7PY6 - chains R and C of the 10 polymer chains in the assembly; structure by electron microscopy, 4.10 A resolution (low resolution: residue-level contacts below are approximate; hydrogen-bond / salt-bridge calls are withheld).

== Chain R ==
Molecule: 14-nt RNA strand
Sequence (14 nucleotides; row label = number of the first residue in the row):
     1 GAGUCCGCGG CGCG
Disordered / not traced: 1-3
Ion coordination: Mg2+: G14 (shared with 2 residues of chain D)

== Chain C ==
Protein: DNA-directed RNA polymerase subunit beta
Organism: Escherichia coli
Notes: EC 2.7.7.6
Reference sequence: P0A8V4 (RPOB_ECO57); residue numbers follow UniProt; this construct covers 1-1342
Chain sequence (1342 residues; numbered 1 to 1342; the number before each row is that of its first residue):
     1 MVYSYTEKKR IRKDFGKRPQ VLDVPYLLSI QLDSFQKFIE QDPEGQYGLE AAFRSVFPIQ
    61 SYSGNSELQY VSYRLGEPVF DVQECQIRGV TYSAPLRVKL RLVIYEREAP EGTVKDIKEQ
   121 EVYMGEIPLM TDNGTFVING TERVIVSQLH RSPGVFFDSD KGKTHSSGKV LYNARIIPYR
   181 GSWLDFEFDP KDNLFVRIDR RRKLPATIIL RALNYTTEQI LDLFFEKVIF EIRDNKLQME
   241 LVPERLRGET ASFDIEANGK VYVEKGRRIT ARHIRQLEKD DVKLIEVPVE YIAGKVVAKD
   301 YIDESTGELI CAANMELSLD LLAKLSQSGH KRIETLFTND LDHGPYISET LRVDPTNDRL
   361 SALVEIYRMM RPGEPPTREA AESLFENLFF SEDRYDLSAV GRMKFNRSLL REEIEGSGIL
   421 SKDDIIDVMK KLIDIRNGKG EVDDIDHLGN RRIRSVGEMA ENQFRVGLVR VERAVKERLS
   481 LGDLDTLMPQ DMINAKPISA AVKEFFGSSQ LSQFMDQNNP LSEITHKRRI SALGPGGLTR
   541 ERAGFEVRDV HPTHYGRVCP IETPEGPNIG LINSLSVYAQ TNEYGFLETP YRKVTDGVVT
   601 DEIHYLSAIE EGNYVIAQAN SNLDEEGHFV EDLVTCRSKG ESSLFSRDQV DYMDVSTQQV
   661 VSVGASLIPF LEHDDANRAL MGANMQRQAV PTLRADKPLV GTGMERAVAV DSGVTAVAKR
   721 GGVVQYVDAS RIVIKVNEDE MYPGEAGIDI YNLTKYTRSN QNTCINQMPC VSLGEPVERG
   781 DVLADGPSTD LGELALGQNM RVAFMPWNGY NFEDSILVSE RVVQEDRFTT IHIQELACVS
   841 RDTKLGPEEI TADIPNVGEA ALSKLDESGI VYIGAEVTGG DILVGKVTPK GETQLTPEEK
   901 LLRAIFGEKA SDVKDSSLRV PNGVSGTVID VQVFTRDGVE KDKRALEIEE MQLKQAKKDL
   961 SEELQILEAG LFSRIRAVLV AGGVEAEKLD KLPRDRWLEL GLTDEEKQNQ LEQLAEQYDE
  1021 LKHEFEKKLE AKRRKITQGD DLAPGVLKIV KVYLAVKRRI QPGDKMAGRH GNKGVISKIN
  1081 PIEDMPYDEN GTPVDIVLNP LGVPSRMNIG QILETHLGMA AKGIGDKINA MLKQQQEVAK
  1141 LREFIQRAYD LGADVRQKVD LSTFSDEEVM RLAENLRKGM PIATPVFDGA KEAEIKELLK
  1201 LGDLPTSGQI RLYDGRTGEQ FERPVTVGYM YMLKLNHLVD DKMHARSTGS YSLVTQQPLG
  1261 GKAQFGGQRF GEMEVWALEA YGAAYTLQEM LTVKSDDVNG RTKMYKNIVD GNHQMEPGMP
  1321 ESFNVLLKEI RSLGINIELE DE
Disordered / not traced: 1

== Chain R / chain C interface ==
Contacting residue pairs (22):
  U4(R) with Gln1264(C)
  C5(R) with Gln1264(C)
  C6(R) with Ser1252(C)
  G9(R) with Gln510(C)
  G10(R) with Gln510(C); Gln513(C); Arg540(C)
  C11(R) with Gln513(C); Arg540(C); Asn568(C)
  G12(R) with Pro564(C); Asn568(C); Arg687(C); Gln688(C)
  C13(R) with Glu565(C); Asn684(C); Gln688(C); Lys1065(C); His1237(C)
  G14(R) with Glu565(C); Lys1065(C); Lys1073(C)
Interface residues without a listed pair, chain C (18 interface residues in all): Arg529, Ile572, Ser1250, Leu1259

== In short ==
The interface between chain R and chain C involves 9 residues on one side and 18 on the other.
Here chain R is a 14-nt RNA strand and chain C is DNA-directed RNA polymerase subunit beta (Escherichia coli).
Entry 7PY6 (CryoEM structure of E.coli RNA polymerase elongation complex bound to NusA and NusG (NusA and NusG
...) was determined by electron microscopy (same publication as 7PY0, 7PY1, 7PY3, 7PY5, 7PY7, 7PY8 and 4
further entries).
